6DW2 - chains A and B; structure by X-ray diffraction, 1.70 A resolution.

# Chain A
Protein: 6078 Fab light chain
Organism: Homo sapiens
Notes: antibody fragment or engineered binder
Sequence (237 residues; row label = number of the first residue in the row; numbers below 1 keep their minus sign (Met-22 is residue -22)):
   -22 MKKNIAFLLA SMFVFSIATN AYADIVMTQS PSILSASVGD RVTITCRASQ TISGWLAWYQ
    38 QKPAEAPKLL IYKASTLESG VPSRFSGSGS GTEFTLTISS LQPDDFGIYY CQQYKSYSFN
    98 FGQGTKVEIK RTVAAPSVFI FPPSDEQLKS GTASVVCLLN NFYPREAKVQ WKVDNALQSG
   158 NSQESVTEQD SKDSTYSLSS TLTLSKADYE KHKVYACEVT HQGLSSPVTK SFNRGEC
Disordered / not traced: -22 to 0, 214
Disulfides: Cys23-Cys88, Cys134-Cys194
Ligand contacts: malonic acid (MLA): Ser121, Asp122, Glu123

# Chain B
Protein: 6078 Fab heavy chain
Organism: Homo sapiens
Notes: antibody fragment or engineered binder
Sequence (255 residues; numbered -22 to 232; the number before each row is that of its first residue; numbers below 1 keep their minus sign (Met-22 is residue -22)):
   -22 MKKNIAFLLA SMFVFSIATN AYAEVQLVQS GAEVKKPGAS VKVSCEASGY TLTSYDINWV
    38 RQATGQGPEW MGWMNANSGN TGYAQKFQGR VTLTGDTSIS TAYMELSSLR SEDTAVYYCA
    98 RSSILVRGAL GRYFDLWGRG TLVTVSSAST KGPSVFPLAP SSKSTSGGTA ALGCLVKDYF
   158 PEPVTVSWNS GALTSGVHTF PAVLQSSGLY SLSSVVTVPS SSLGTQTYIC NVNHKPSNTK
   218 VDKKVEPKSC DKTHT
Disordered / not traced: -22 to 0, 228-232
Disulfides: Cys22-Cys96, Cys151-Cys207
Ion coordination: Na+ near Tyr60 (its only coordinating residue here)
Ligand contacts:
  - HD4 (4-O-[2-acetamido-2-deoxy-beta-D-glucopyranosyl]-1-O-phosphono-D-ribitol): Asp33, Trp50, Asn52, Ser55, Asn57, Thr58, Gly59, Ser100, Ile101, Leu102, Arg104, Arg109
  - malonic acid (MLA): Pro134, Ala136, Lys225, Ser226

# Chain A / chain B interface
Residue-residue contacts - 88 pairs, chain A then chain B:
  Trp32(A) - Leu107(B)
  Ala34(A) - Tyr110(B)  hydrophobic
  Tyr36(A) - Tyr110(B)
  Tyr36(A) - Phe111(B)  hydrogen bond (side chain-backbone)
  Gln38(A) - Gln39(B)  hydrogen bond
  Gln38(A) - Tyr95(B)
  Glu42(A) - Tyr95(B)  hydrogen bond (backbone-side chain)
  Ala43(A) - Tyr95(B)  hydrophobic
  Ala43(A) - Trp114(B)  hydrophobic
  Ala43(A) - Gly115(B)
  Pro44(A) - Trp114(B)  hydrogen bond (backbone-side chain)
  Leu46(A) - Tyr110(B)  hydrophobic
  Leu46(A) - Phe111(B)
  Leu46(A) - Asp112(B)
  Tyr49(A) - Tyr110(B)
  Glu55(A) - Asp112(B)
  Tyr87(A) - Gln39(B)  hydrogen bond
  Tyr87(A) - Gln43(B)
  Tyr87(A) - Gly44(B)
  Tyr87(A) - Pro45(B)
  Gln89(A) - Arg109(B)  hydrogen bond (side chain-backbone)
  Gln89(A) - Tyr110(B)
  Gln89(A) - Phe111(B)
  Tyr91(A) - Leu107(B)
  Tyr91(A) - Gly108(B)
  Tyr91(A) - Arg109(B)
  Tyr91(A) - Tyr110(B)
  Lys92(A) - Leu107(B)
  Tyr94(A) - Trp47(B)  hydrophobic
  Tyr94(A) - Trp50(B)  hydrogen bond
  Tyr94(A) - Gly59(B)
  Tyr94(A) - Tyr60(B)
  Ser95(A) - Trp47(B)
  Ser95(A) - Ala61(B)
  Phe96(A) - Trp47(B)  hydrophobic
  Phe96(A) - Arg109(B)
  Phe98(A) - Pro45(B)
  Phe98(A) - Phe111(B)  hydrophobic
  Gly99(A) - Gly44(B)
  Gln100(A) - Gln43(B)
  Gln100(A) - Gly44(B)  hydrogen bond (side chain-backbone)
  Ser114(A) - Ser143(B)
  Phe116(A) - Lys140(B)
  Phe116(A) - Ser141(B)
  Phe116(A) - Thr142(B)
  Phe116(A) - Ser143(B)
  Phe116(A) - Ala148(B)  hydrophobic
  Ile117(A) - Lys140(B)  hydrogen bond (backbone-backbone)
  Ile117(A) - Ser141(B)
  Phe118(A) - Leu135(B)
  Phe118(A) - Ala136(B)
  Phe118(A) - Ser141(B)
  Phe118(A) - Ala148(B)
  Phe118(A) - Leu149(B)  hydrophobic
  Pro120(A) - Lys225(B)
  Ser121(A) - Phe133(B)
  Ser121(A) - Pro134(B)
  Asp122(A) - Ser226(B)  hydrogen bond
  Glu123(A) - Lys220(B)  salt bridge
  Gln124(A) - Phe133(B)
  Gln124(A) - Lys154(B)
  Ser131(A) - Leu152(B)
  Ser131(A) - Lys154(B)
  Val133(A) - Leu135(B)  hydrophobic
  Leu135(A) - Phe177(B)  hydrophobic
  Leu135(A) - Val192(B)  hydrophobic
  Asn137(A) - His175(B)
  Asn137(A) - Thr194(B)
  Asn138(A) - His175(B)  hydrogen bond
  Gln160(A) - Val180(B)
  Gln160(A) - Leu181(B)  hydrogen bond (side chain-backbone)
  Gln160(A) - Gln182(B)
  Glu161(A) - Val180(B)
  Ser162(A) - Phe177(B)
  Ser162(A) - Pro178(B)  hydrogen bond (side chain-backbone)
  Ser162(A) - Val180(B)
  Val163(A) - Pro178(B)
  Thr164(A) - Phe177(B)
  Ser174(A) - His175(B)  hydrogen bond
  Ser174(A) - Phe177(B)
  Leu175(A) - Phe177(B)
  Ser176(A) - Phe177(B)
  Thr180(A) - Lys154(B)
  Lys207(A) - Thr142(B)
  Ser208(A) - Lys140(B)  hydrogen bond (backbone-side chain)
  Phe209(A) - Lys140(B)
  Gly212(A) - Cys227(B)
  Glu213(A) - Cys227(B)
Interface residues without a listed pair, chain A (51 interface residues in all): Val115, Pro119, Thr129
Interface residues without a listed pair, chain B (47 interface residues in all): Val37, Val132, Thr146, Ala147, Ser190

# Overview
Chain A and chain B form an interface of 51 and 47 residues respectively; the contacts include 15 hydrogen
bonds and 1 salt bridge. Polar contacts include Glu123(A)-Lys220(B), Tyr36(A)-Phe111(B) and Gln38(A)-Gln39(B).
Malonic acid is bound between chain A and chain B.
Here chain A is 6078 Fab light chain and chain B is 6078 Fab heavy chain, both from Homo sapiens. Entry 6DW2
(Structure of the 6078 Antibody Fab fragment bound to a Staphylococcus aureus wall techoic acid analog) was
determined by X-ray diffraction (same publication as 6DWA, 6DWC and 6DWI).
